PDB entry 9HQ7 | electron microscopy, 4.51 A resolution (low resolution: residue-level contacts below are approximate; hydrogen-bond / salt-bridge calls are withheld) | chains F and QA of the 52 polymer chains in the assembly

Chain F (and QA):
Molecule: Type 1 encapsulin shell protein
Source organism: Mycobacterium tuberculosis H37Rv
Notes: chain QA of this document is another copy of the same molecule, construct and numbering; everything in this record applies to it too
UniProt: I6WZG6 (ENCAP_MYCTU); residue numbers follow UniProt; this construct covers 1-265
Chain sequence (265 residues; row label = number of the first residue in the row):
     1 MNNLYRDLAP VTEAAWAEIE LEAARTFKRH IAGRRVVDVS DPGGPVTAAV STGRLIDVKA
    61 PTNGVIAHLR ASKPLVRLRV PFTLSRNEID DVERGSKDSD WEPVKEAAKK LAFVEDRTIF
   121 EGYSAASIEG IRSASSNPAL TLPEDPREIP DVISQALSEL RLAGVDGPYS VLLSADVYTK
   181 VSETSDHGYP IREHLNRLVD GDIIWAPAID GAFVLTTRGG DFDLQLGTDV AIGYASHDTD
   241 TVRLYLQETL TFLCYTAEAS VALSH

Chain F / chain QA interface:
Residue-residue contacts (63):
  Pro45(F) - Arg70(QA)
  Val46(F) - Ser51(QA)
  Val46(F) - Arg70(QA)
  Thr47(F) - Arg70(QA)
  Ala48(F) - Ser51(QA)
  Ala48(F) - Arg70(QA)
  Ala48(F) - Ala71(QA)
  Ala49(F) - Ala49(QA)
  Ser51(F) - Val46(QA)
  Ser51(F) - Ala48(QA)
  Leu55(F) - Arg77(QA)
  Val58(F) - Tyr123(QA)
  Val58(F) - Ala125(QA)
  Lys59(F) - Tyr123(QA)
  Pro61(F) - Leu78(QA)
  Pro61(F) - Tyr123(QA)
  Thr62(F) - Val114(QA)
  Asn63(F) - Lys110(QA)
  Gly64(F) - Pro81(QA)
  Gly64(F) - Lys110(QA)
  Val65(F) - Arg79(QA)
  Val65(F) - Lys110(QA)
  Val65(F) - Val114(QA)
  Ile66(F) - Arg77(QA)
  Ile66(F) - Leu78(QA)
  Ile66(F) - Arg79(QA)
  Ala67(F) - Arg77(QA)
  Ala67(F) - Leu78(QA)
  Ala67(F) - Tyr123(QA)
  His68(F) - Val76(QA)
  His68(F) - Arg77(QA)
  Leu69(F) - Leu75(QA)
  Leu69(F) - Val76(QA)
  Leu69(F) - Ala125(QA)
  Leu69(F) - Ala126(QA)
  Arg70(F) - Pro45(QA)
  Arg70(F) - Val46(QA)
  Arg70(F) - Thr47(QA)
  Arg70(F) - Ala48(QA)
  Arg70(F) - Pro74(QA)
  Arg70(F) - Leu75(QA)
  Ala71(F) - Ala48(QA)
  Ser72(F) - Ala48(QA)
  Ser72(F) - Ala49(QA)
  Pro74(F) - Arg70(QA)
  Leu75(F) - Leu69(QA)
  Leu75(F) - Arg70(QA)
  Val76(F) - His68(QA)
  Val76(F) - Leu69(QA)
  Arg77(F) - Leu55(QA)
  Arg77(F) - Ala67(QA)
  Arg77(F) - His68(QA)
  Arg79(F) - Ile66(QA)
  Lys110(F) - Asn63(QA)
  Lys110(F) - Gly64(QA)
  Val114(F) - Val65(QA)
  Tyr123(F) - Val58(QA)
  Tyr123(F) - Lys59(QA)
  Tyr123(F) - Pro61(QA)
  Tyr123(F) - Ala67(QA)
  Ala125(F) - Val58(QA)
  Ala125(F) - Leu69(QA)
  Ala126(F) - Leu69(QA)
Interface residues without a listed pair, chain F (35 interface residues in all): Ala60, Leu78, Pro81, Thr249
Interface residues without a listed pair, chain QA (35 interface residues in all): Thr62, Ser72, Val80, Thr249

In short:
The chain F/chain QA interface involves 35 residues from each chain.
Chain F and chain QA are both Type 1 encapsulin shell protein (Mycobacterium tuberculosis H37Rv); the
structure, Partial (52mer) encapsulin shell assembly from Mycobacterium tuberculosis, was determined by
electron microscopy (same publication as 9GOT, 9HQC and 7P1T).
